6MJJ - chains C and D of the 4 polymer chains in the assembly; structure by X-ray diffraction, 1.93 A resolution.

Chain C:
Molecule: T cell receptor alpha variable 11, T cell receptor alpha joining 18, Human nkt tcr alpha chain, CHIMERIC PROTEIN
Organism: Mus musculus
UniProt: chimeric construct of A0A0B4J1J9, K7N5M3: residues 1-92 from A0A0B4J1J9 (A0A0B4J1J9_MOUSE) positions 22-113 (UniProt number = residue number + 21); residues 114-208 from K7N5M3 positions 116-210 (UniProt number = residue number + 2)
Sequence (209 residues; numbered 0 to 208; the number before each row is that of its first residue; numbering starts at 0):
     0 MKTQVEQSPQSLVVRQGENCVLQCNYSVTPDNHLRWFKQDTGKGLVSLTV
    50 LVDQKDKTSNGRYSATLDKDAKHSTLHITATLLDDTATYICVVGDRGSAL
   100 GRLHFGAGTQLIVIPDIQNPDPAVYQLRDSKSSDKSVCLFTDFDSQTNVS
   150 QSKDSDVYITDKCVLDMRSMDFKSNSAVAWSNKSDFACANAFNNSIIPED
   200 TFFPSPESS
Disordered / not traced: 0, 182-184, 205-208
Cystine bridges: Cys23-Cys90, Cys137-Cys187
Construct notes: initiating methionine (0); linker (113)
Ion coordination: Na+ site 1: Thr2, Phe104 (together with glycerol); Na+ site 2 near Ser46 (its only coordinating residue here); Na+ site 3: Gly96 (shared with 1 residue of chain A); Na+ site 4 near Leu99 (its only coordinating residue here)
Residues lining bound ligands: JU4 (N-[(2S,3S,4R)-1-({4-O-[(3,4-dichlorophenyl)methyl]-alpha-D-galactopyranosyl}oxy)-3,4-dihydroxyoctadecan-2-yl]hexacosanamide): Pro29, Asp30, Asn31, Val51, Lys68, Asp94, Arg95, Gly96

Chain D:
Molecule: Beta-chain, Tcell receptor chain, T cell receptor beta constant 2, CHIMERIC PROTEIN
Organism: Mus musculus
UniProt: chimeric construct of A2NTY6, A0N8J3, A0A5B9: residues 0-94 from A2NTY6 (A2NTY6_MOUSE) positions 29-123 (UniProt number = residue number + 29); residues 99-130 from A0N8J3 positions 96-127 (UniProt number = residue number - 3); residues 131-240 from A0A5B9 positions 19-128 (UniProt number = residue number - 112)
Sequence (241 residues; each row starts with the number of its first residue; numbering starts at 0):
     0 MEAAVTQSPRNKVAVTGGKVTLSCNQTNNHNNMYWYRQDTGHGLRLIHYS
    50 YGAGSTEKGDIPDGYKASRPSQENFSLILELATPSQTSVYFCASGDEGYT
   100 QYFGPGTRLLVLEDLRNVTPPKVSLFEPSKAEISHTQKATLVCLATGFYP
   150 DHVELSWWVNGKEVHSGVCTDPQPLKEQPALNDSRYSLSSRLRVSATFWQ
   200 NPRNHFRCQVQFYGLSENDEWTQDRAKPVTQIVSAEAWGRA
Disordered / not traced: 0-1
Cystine bridges: Cys23-Cys91, Cys142-Cys207
Construct notes: linker (95-98, 130); variant Cys168 (Ser56 in A0A5B9), Ser186 (Cys74 in A0A5B9)
Ion coordination: Na+ site 1: Tyr33, Asp95; Na+ site 2 near Ser128 (its only coordinating residue here)

Chain C / chain D interface:
Disulfides between the chains: Cys162(C)-Cys168(D)
Pairs across the interface - 90 pairs, chain C then chain D:
  Asn31(C) with Tyr98(D)
  His32(C) with Tyr98(D)
  Arg34(C) with Thr99(D)
  Gln38(C) with Gln37(D), hydrogen bond; Phe90(D)
  Gly41(C) with Arg107(D), hydrogen bond (backbone-side chain)
  Leu44(C) with Phe102(D), hydrophobic
  Val49(C) with Tyr98(D)
  Val51(C) with Tyr98(D)
  Ile89(C) with Gln37(D)
  Arg95(C) with Tyr98(D)
  Gly96(C) with Tyr98(D)
  Ser97(C) with Glu96(D); Gly97(D); Tyr98(D)
  Ala98(C) with Asn31(D); Tyr33(D); Asp95(D); Glu96(D), hydrogen bond (backbone-backbone); Gly97(D)
  Arg101(C) with Leu45(D); Tyr48(D), hydrogen bond; Asp59(D), salt bridge
  Leu102(C) with Tyr35(D); Gln100(D)
  Phe104(C) with Tyr35(D), hydrophobic; Gly42(D); Leu43(D); Phe102(D), hydrophobic
  Gly105(C) with Gly42(D)
  Ala106(C) with Gly40(D); His41(D); Gly42(D)
  Asp120(C) with His134(D), salt bridge
  Tyr124(C) with Ser128(D); Ala130(D); Glu131(D); His134(D); Thr135(D)
  Gln125(C) with Ser128(D)
  Leu126(C) with Phe125(D); Glu126(D); Thr139(D); Val141(D), hydrophobic
  Arg127(C) with Phe125(D); Glu126(D), hydrogen bond (backbone-backbone)
  Asp128(C) with Ser123(D), hydrogen bond; Leu124(D); Phe125(D)
  Ser129(C) with Leu124(D), hydrogen bond (backbone-backbone); Glu126(D), hydrogen bond; Glu235(D), hydrogen bond (side chain-backbone); Ala236(D)
  Lys130(C) with Glu235(D), salt bridge
  Ser135(C) with Phe125(D)
  Val136(C) with Phe125(D), hydrophobic
  Leu138(C) with Thr139(D)
  Thr140(C) with Arg192(D)
  Asp141(C) with Thr135(D); Arg192(D), salt bridge
  Tyr157(C) with Leu174(D), hydrophobic; Glu176(D), hydrogen bond (side chain-backbone)
  Thr159(C) with Asp170(D); Ser188(D)
  Cys162(C) with Cys168(D), disulfide; Thr169(D); Arg190(D), hydrogen bond
  Val163(C) with Cys168(D)
  Leu164(C) with Gly166(D); Val167(D); Cys168(D), hydrophobic; Arg192(D)
  Asp165(C) with Ser165(D); Gly166(D), hydrogen bond (backbone-backbone)
  Met166(C) with Lys137(D); Ser165(D); Arg192(D); Val193(D)
  Arg167(C) with Ser165(D), hydrogen bond (backbone-side chain)
  Met169(C) with Ser194(D)
  Phe171(C) with Lys137(D); Arg192(D)
  Ser173(C) with Arg192(D), hydrogen bond
  Ser175(C) with Arg190(D)
  Val177(C) with Arg190(D)
  Trp179(C) with Leu143(D), hydrophobic; Leu174(D), hydrophobic; Ser186(D)
  Phe201(C) with His134(D)
  Pro203(C) with Ala130(D), hydrophobic
Also at the interface, not in a pair above, chain C (55 interface residues in all): Phe36, Lys42, Gly43, Leu99, Lys134, Ile158, Asp160, Ser168
Also at the interface, not in a pair above, chain D (54 interface residues in all): Tyr50, Pro104, Pro127, Lys175, Gln177

Summary:
The interface between chain C and chain D involves 55 residues on one side and 54 on the other, with 1
disulfide bond, 14 hydrogen bonds and 4 salt bridges. Polar pairs include Arg101(C)-Asp59(D),
Asp120(C)-His134(D) and Lys130(C)-Glu235(D). Ligands of chain C: compound JU4.
Chain C is T cell receptor alpha variable 11, T cell receptor alpha joining 18, Human nkt tcr alpha chain,
CHIMERIC PROTEIN and chain D is Beta-chain, Tcell receptor chain, T cell receptor beta constant 2, CHIMERIC
PROTEIN, both from Mus musculus; the structure, Crystal structure of the mCD1d/xxm (JJ290) /iNKTCR ternary
complex, was determined by X-ray diffraction together with 6MIV, 6MIY, 6MJ4, 6MJ6, 6MJA, 6MJI and 6MJQ from
the same study.
